7PIC - chains b and 3 of the 53 polymer chains in the assembly; structure by electron microscopy, 9.10 A resolution (very low resolution: no residue pairs are listed; an interface is given only as per-side residue counts).

[Chain b]
Protein: 50S ribosomal protein L3
From: Mycoplasma pneumoniae M129
Reference sequence: P75580 (RL3_MYCPN); residues 1-287 here = UniProt positions 1-287
Chain sequence (287 residues; numbered 1 to 287; the number before each row is that of its first residue):
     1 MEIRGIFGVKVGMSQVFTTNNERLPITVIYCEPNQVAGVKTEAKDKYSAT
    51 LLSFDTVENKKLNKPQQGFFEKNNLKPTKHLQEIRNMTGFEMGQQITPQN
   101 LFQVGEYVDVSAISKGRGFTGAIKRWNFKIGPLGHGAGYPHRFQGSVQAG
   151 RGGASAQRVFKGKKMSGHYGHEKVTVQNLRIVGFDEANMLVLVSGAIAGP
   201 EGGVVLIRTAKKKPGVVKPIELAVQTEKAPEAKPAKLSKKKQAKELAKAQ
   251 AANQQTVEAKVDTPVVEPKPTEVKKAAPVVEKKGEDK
Unresolved in the structure: 230-287

[Chain 3]
Molecule: 23S ribosomal RNA
From: Mycoplasma pneumoniae M129
Sequence (2907 nucleotides; row label = number of the first residue in the row):
     1 UACAAUAAGUUACUAAGGGCUUAUGGUGGAUGCCUUGGCACUAAUAGGCG
    51 AUGAAGGACGUGUUAACCUGCGAUAAGCUUCGGGUAGGUGGUAAGAACCU
   101 CAGAUCCGGAGAUUUCCGAAUGGAGCAAUCCGGUAGUUGGAAACAGCUAU
   151 CAUUAAUUGAUGAAUAAAUAGUCAAUUAAAGCAAUACGUGGUGAAGUGAA
   201 ACAUCUCAGUAGCCACAGGAAAAGAAAACGAAUGUGAUUCCGUGUGUAGU
   251 GGCGAGCGAAAGCGGAACAGGCCAAACUUAUCAUUAGAUAGGGGUUGUAG
   301 GGCUUGCAAUGUGGACUUGAAAACGAUAGAAGAAGCUGUUGGAAAGCAGC
   351 GCGCAAAAGGGUGAUAGCCCCGUAUUUGAAAUUGUUUUCAUACCUAGCGA
   401 GAUCCCUGAGUAGCUCGGAAAACGUUAUUUUGAGUGAAUCUGCCCAGACC
   451 AUUGGGUAAGCCUAAAUACUAAUUAGUGACCGAUAGCGAAACAGUACCGU
   501 GAGGGAAAGGUGAAAAGAACCCAGAGAUGGGAGUGAAAUAGAUUCUGAAA
   551 CCAUAUGCCUACAACGUGUCAGAGCACAUUAAUGUGUGAUGGCGUGCGUU
   601 UUGAAGUAUGAGCCGGCGAGUUAUGAUAGCAAGCGUUAGUUAACCAGGAG
   651 AUGGGGAGCUGUAGCGAAAGCGAGUUUUAAAAGAGCGUUUGUUUGUUAUU
   701 AUAGACCCGAAACGGGUUGAGCUAGUCAUGAGCAGGUUGAAGGUUGAGUA
   751 ACAUCAACUGGAGGACCGAACCGACUCUCGUUGAAACGAUAGCGGAUGAC
   801 UUGUGAUUAGGGGUGAAAUUCCAAUCGAAAUCCGUGAUAGCUGGUUCUCG
   851 UCGAAAUAGCUUUAAGGCUAGCGUGAGAUCACAAAUAAGUGGAGGUAAAG
   901 CUACUGAAUGUAUGAUGGCGCCACCUAGGCGUACUGAAUACAAUUAAACU
   951 CUGAAUGCCAUUUAUUUUAUUCUCGCAGUCAGACAGUGGGGGAUAAGCUU
  1001 CAUUGUCAAGAGGGGAAGAGCCCAGAUCAUUAAAUAAGGUCCCCAAAAUA
  1051 UACUAAGUGGAAAAGGAUGUGAAAGUGCUAAAACAGCAAGGAUGUUGGCU
  1101 UAGAAGCAGCCAUCGUUUAAAGAGUGCGUAACAGCUCACUUGUCGAGUGU
  1151 UUUUGCGCCGAAGAUGUAACGGGGCUAAGUAUAUUACCGAAUUUAUGGAU
  1201 AAGAUUUAUAUCUUGUGGUAGACGAGCGUUGUAUUGGAGUUGAAGUCAAA
  1251 GCGUGAGCAUUGGUGGAUCCAAUACAAGUGAGAAUGCCGGCAUGAGUAAC
  1301 GCUUGGGAGUGAGAAUCUCCCAAACCGAUUGACUAAGGUUUCCUGGACCA
  1351 GGGUCGUCCUUCCAGGGUUAGUCUGGACCUAAGCUGAGGCUGAAAAGCGU
  1401 AGGCGAUGGACAACAGGUUAAUAUUCCUGUACUUACAGUUAGACUGAUGG
  1451 AGUGACAAAGAAGGUUUUCCACCCCCAUAAUUGGAUUUGGGGAUAAAUCA
  1501 UAAGGUGGUACAAUAGGCAAAUCCGUUGUGCAUAACAUUGAGUGAUGAUG
  1551 UCGAGUGAAUGAGUGAUCAAGUAGCGAAGGUGGUAUUAAUCAUGCUUUCA
  1601 AGAAAAGCUUCUAGGGUUAAUCUAGCUGUAACCAGUACCGAGAACGAACA
  1651 CACGUAGUCAAGGAGAGGAUCCUAAGGUUAGCGAGUGAACUAUAGCCAAG
  1701 GAACUCUGCAAAUUAACCCCGUAAGUUAGCGAGAAGGGGUGCUUAUGUAA
  1751 AAGUAAGCCGCAGUGAAGAACGAGGGGGGACUGUUUAACUAAAACACAAC
  1801 UCUAUGCCAAACCGUAAGGUGAUGUAUAUGGGGUGACACCUGCCCAGUGC
  1851 UGGAAGGUUAAAGAAGGAGGUUAGCGCAAGCGAAGCUUUUAACUGAAGCC
  1901 CCAGUGAACGGCGGCCGUAACUAUAACGGUCCUAAGGUAGCGAAAUUCCU
  1951 AGUCGGGUAAAUUCCGUCCCGCUUGAAUGGUGUAACCAUCUCUUGACUGU
  2001 CUCGGCUAUAGACUCGGUGAAAUCCAGGUACGGGUGAAGACACCCGUUAG
  2051 GCGCAACGGGACGGAAAGACCCCGUGAAGCUUUACUGUAGCUUAAUAUUG
  2101 AUCAGGACAUUAUCAUGUAGAGAAUAGGUAGGAGCAAUCGAUGCAAGUUC
  2151 GCUAGGACUUGUUGAUGCGAAAGGUGGAAUACUACCCUUGGUUGUGUGCU
  2201 GUUCUAAUUGGUAACUGUUAUCCAGUUUCAAGACAGUGUUAGGUGGGCAG
  2251 UUUGACUGGGGCGGUCGCCUCCUAAAAGGUAACGGAGGCGUACAAAGGUA
  2301 CCUUCAGUACGGUUGGAAAUCGUAUGUAGAGUGUAAUGGUGUAAGGGUGC
  2351 UUGACUGUGAGACAUACAGGUCGAACAGGUGAGAAAUCAGGUCAUAGUGA
  2401 UCCGGUGGUCCAGUAUGGAAUGGCCAUCGCUCAACGGAUAAAAGCUACUC
  2451 CGGGGAUAACAGGCUGAUACUGCCCAAGAGUUCAUAUCGACGGCAGUGUU
  2501 UGGCACCUCGAUGUCGACUCAUCUCAUCCUCGAGCUGAAGCAGGUUCGAA
  2551 GGGUUCGGCUGUUCGCCGAUUAAAGAGAUACGUGAGUUGGGUUCAAACCG
  2601 UCGUGAGACAGGUUGGUCCCUAUCUAUUGUGCCCGUAGGAAGAUUGAAGA
  2651 GUGUUGCUUCUAGUACGAGAGGACCGAAGCGAGGACACCUCUUAUGCUCC
  2701 AGUUGUAGCGCCAGCUGCACCGCUGGGUAGUAACGUGUCUAUUAGAUAAA
  2751 CGCUGAAAGCAUCUAAGUGUGAAACUAUCUCAAAGAUUAAUCUUCCCAUU
  2801 UCGCAAGAAAGUAAGAGCCGUCAAAGACGAUGACGUUGAUAGGUUACAGG
  2851 UGUAAGCAUAGUGAUAUGUUGAGCUGAGUAAUACUAAUUGCUCGAGGACU
  2901 UAUUGGA
Unresolved in the structure: 1-7, 923-927, 1560-1569, 2901-2907

[Chain b / chain 3 interface]
At this resolution (9 A) residue pairs are not listed: 96 residues of chain b and 96 of chain 3 lie at the interface.

[Summary]
The chain b/chain 3 interface involves 96 residues from each chain.
Chain b is 50S ribosomal protein L3 and chain 3 is 23S ribosomal RNA, both from Mycoplasma pneumoniae M129;
the structure, 70S ribosome with P/E-site tRNA in spectinomycin-treated Mycoplasma pneumoniae cells, was
determined by electron microscopy, deposited together with 7OOC, 7OOD, 7P6Z, 7PAH, 7PAI, 7PAJ and 23 further
entries.
